PDB entry 8WRV | electron microscopy, 3.28 A resolution | chains D and A of the 4 polymer chains in the assembly

[Chain D]
Molecule: NTS
Organism: unclassified sequences
Sequence (44 nucleotides; numbered -1 to 42; the number before each row is that of its first residue; numbers below 1 keep their minus sign (DC-1 is residue -1)):
    -1 CTACGATATGCTTCCATCAGAGAACCTCACCGCTAGACGGCTTG
Not modelled in the structure: -1 to 0, 9-42

[Chain A]
Molecule: Cas12-2
Organism: unclassified sequences
Chain sequence (444 residues; each row starts with the number of its first residue):
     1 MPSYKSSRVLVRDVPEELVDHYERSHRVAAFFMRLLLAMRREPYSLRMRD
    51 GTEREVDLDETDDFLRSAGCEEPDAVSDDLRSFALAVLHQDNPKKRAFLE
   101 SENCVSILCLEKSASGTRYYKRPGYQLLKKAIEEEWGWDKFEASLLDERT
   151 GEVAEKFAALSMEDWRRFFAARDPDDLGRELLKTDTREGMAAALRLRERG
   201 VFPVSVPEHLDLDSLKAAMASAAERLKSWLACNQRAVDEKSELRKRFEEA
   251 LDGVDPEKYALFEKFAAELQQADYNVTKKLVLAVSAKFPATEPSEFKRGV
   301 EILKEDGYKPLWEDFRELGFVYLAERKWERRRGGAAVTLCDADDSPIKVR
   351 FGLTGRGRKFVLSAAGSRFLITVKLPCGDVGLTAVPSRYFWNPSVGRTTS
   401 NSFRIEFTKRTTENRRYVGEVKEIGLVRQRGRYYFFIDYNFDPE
Not modelled in the structure: 1-2, 134-138, 144-166, 238-334, 444

[Interface between chain D and chain A]
Pairs across the interface (16; chain D residue first):
  DA6(D) - Ser106(A)  hydrogen bond to the phosphate
  DA6(D) - Ser113(A)  phosphate contact
  DA6(D) - Ala114(A)  phosphate contact
  DA6(D) - Ser115(A)  hydrogen bond to the phosphate
  DA6(D) - Arg118(A)  phosphate contact
  DT7(D) - Asn103(A)  base contact
  DT7(D) - Ser115(A)  hydrogen bond to the phosphate
  DT7(D) - Arg118(A)  phosphate contact
  DT7(D) - Lys121(A)  hydrogen bond to the base
  DT7(D) - Lys216(A)  hydrogen bond to the base
  DG8(D) - Leu99(A)  sugar contact
  DG8(D) - Glu100(A)  hydrogen bond to the base
  DG8(D) - Asn103(A)  base contact
  DG8(D) - Lys121(A)  sugar contact
  DG8(D) - Arg122(A)  salt bridge to the phosphate
  DG8(D) - Arg187(A)  salt bridge to the phosphate
Other interface residues (no listed pair), chain D (4 interface residues in all): DT5
Other interface residues (no listed pair), chain A (16 interface residues in all): Leu110, Gly116, Met190, Leu212

[Summary]
The interface between chain D and chain A involves 4 residues on one side and 16 on the other; the contacts
include 6 hydrogen bonds and 2 salt bridges. Polar pairs include DT7(D)-Lys121(A), DT7(D)-Lys216(A) and
DG8(D)-Glu100(A).
Chain D is NTS and chain A is Cas12-2, both from unclassified sequences; the structure, Cryo-EM mini structure
of Cas12-2/crRNA/Target DNA complex, was determined by electron microscopy.
